Entry 3IN4 (X-ray diffraction, 2.30 A resolution); this record covers chain A.

Chain A:
Molecule: Beta-secretase 1
Organism: Homo sapiens
Notes: EC 3.4.23.46
UniProtKB: P56817 (BACE1_HUMAN); residues 47-455 here correspond to UniProt positions 46-454 (UniProt number = residue number - 1)
Chain sequence (415 residues; each row starts with the number of its first residue):
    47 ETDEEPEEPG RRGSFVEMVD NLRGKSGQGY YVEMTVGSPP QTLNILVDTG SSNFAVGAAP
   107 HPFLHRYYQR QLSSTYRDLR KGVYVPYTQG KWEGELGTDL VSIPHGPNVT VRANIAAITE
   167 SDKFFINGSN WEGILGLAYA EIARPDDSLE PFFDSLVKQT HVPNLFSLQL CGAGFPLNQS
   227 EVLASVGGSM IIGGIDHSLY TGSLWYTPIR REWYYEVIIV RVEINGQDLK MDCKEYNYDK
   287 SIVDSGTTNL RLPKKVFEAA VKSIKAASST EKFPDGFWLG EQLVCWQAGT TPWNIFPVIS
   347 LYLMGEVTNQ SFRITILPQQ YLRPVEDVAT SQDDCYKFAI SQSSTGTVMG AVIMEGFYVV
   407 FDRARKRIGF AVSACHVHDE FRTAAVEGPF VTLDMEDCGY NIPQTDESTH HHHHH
Disordered / not traced: 47-59, 222-227, 372-379, 440-442, 447-461
Sequence notes: expression tag (456-461)
Cystine bridges: Cys-217/Cys-421, Cys-279/Cys-444, Cys-331/Cys-381
Ligand contacts: BX2 ((5S)-2-amino-5-(2,6-diethylpyridin-4-yl)-3-methyl-5-(3-pyrimidin-5-ylphenyl)-3,5-dihydro-4H-imidazol-4-one): Gly-73, Gln-74, Gly-75, Leu-92, Asp-94, Gly-96, Ser-97, Asn-99, Val-131, Tyr-133, Trp-138, Phe-170, Ile-172, Trp-177, Ile-180, Asp-290, Gly-292, Thr-293, Thr-294
Curated features (UniProtKB/Swiss-Prot):
  - active site: Asp-94, Asp-290
  - modified residue (N6-acetyllysine): Lys-127, Lys-276, Lys-280, Lys-286, Lys-300, Lys-301, Lys-308
  - glycosylation (N-linked (GlcNAc...) asparagine): Asn-154, Asn-173, Asn-224, Asn-355

Summary:
Ligands of chain A: compound BX2. From UniProt: active-site residues Asp-94 and Asp-290.
Chain A is Beta-secretase 1 (Homo sapiens); the structure, Bace1 with Compound 38, was determined by X-ray
diffraction, deposited together with 3IN3.
